PDB entry 7PEC | electron microscopy, 4.24 A resolution (low resolution: residue-level contacts below are approximate; hydrogen-bond / salt-bridge calls are withheld) | chains A and E of the 4 polymer chains in the assembly

# Chain A
Protein: Serine/threonine-protein kinase mTOR
Source organism: Homo sapiens
Notes: EC 2.7.11.1
UniProt: P42345 (MTOR_HUMAN); residue numbers follow UniProt; this construct covers 1-16, 31-36, 54-355, 381-2549
Sequence (2549 residues; row label = number of the first residue in the row; X marks 56 residues of unknown identity (built as UNK)):
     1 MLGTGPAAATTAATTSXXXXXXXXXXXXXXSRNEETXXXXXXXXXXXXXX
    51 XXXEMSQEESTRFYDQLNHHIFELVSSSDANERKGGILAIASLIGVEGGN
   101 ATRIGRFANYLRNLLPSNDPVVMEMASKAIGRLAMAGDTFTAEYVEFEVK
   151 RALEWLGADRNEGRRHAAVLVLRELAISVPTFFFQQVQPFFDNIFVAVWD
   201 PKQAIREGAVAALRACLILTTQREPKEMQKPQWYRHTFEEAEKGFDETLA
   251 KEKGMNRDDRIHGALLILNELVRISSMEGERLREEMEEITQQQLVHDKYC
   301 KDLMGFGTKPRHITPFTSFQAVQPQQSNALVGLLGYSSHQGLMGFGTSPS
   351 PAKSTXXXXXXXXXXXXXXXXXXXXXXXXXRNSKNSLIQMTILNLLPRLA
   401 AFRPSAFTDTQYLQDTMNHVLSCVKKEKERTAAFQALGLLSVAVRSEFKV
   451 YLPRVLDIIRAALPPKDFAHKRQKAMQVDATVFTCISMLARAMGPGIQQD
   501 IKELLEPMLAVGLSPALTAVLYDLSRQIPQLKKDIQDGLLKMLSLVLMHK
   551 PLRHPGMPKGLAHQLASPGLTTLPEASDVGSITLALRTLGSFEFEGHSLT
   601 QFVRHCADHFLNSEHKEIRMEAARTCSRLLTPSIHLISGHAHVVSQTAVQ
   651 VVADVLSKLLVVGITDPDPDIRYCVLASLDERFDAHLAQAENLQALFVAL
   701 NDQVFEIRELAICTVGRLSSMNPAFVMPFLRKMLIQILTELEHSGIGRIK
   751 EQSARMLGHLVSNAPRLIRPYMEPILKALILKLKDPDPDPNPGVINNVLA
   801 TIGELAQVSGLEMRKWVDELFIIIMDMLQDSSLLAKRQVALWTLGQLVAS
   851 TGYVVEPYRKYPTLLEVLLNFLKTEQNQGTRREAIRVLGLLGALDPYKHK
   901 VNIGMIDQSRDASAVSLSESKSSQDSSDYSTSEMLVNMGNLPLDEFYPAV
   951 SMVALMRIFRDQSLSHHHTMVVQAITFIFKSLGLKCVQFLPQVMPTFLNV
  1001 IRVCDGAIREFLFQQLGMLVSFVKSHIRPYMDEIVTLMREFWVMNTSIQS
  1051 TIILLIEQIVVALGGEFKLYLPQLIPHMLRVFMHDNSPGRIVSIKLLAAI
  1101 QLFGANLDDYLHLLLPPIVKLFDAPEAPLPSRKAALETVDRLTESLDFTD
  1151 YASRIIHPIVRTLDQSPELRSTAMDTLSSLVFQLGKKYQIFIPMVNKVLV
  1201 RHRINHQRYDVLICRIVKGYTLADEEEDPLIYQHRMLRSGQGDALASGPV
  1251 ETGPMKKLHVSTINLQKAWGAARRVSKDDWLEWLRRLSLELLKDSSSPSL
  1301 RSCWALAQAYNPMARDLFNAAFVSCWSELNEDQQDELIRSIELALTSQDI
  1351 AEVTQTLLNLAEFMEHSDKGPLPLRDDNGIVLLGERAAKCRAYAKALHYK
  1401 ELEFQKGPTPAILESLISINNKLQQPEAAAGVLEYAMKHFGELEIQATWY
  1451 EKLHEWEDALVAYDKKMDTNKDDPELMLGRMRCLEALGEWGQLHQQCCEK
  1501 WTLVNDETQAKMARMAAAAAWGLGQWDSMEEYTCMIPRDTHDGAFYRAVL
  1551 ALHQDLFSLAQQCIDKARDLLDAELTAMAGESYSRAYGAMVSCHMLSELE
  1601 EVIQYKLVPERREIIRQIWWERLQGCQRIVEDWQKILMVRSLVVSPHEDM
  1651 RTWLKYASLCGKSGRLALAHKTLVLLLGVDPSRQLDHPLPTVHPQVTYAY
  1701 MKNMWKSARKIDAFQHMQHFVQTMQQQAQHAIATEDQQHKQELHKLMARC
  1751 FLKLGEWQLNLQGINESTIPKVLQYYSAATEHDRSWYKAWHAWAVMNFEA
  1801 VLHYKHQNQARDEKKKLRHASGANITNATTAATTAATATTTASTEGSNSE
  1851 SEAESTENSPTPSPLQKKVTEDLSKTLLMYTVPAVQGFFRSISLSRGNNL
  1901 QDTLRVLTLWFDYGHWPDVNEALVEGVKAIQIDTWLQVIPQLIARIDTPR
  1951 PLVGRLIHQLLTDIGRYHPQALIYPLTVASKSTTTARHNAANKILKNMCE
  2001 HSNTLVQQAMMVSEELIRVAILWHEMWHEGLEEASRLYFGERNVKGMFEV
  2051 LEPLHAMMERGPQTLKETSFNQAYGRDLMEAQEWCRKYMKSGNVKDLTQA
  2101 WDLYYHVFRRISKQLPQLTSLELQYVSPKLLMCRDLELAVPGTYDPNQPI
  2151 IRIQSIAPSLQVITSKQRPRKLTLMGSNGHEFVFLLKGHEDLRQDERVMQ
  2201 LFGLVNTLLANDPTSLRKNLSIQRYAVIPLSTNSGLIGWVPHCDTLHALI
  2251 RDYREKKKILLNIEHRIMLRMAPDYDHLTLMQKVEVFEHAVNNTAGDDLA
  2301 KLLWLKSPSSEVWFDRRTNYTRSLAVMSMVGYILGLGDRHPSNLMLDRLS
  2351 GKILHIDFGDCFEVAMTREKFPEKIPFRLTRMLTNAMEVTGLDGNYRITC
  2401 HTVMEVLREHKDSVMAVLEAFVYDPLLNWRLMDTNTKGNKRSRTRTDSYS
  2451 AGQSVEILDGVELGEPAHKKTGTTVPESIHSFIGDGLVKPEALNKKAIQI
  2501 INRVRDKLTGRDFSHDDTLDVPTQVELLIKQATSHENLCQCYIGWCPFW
Not modelled in the structure: 1-16, 31-36, 54-59, 75-81, 157-161, 224-232, 247-257, 290-303, 318-355, 381-385, 405-409, 467-477, 492-496, 550-577, 596-598, 634-643, 787-790, 904-932, 1223-1260, 1815-1866, 2437-2491
UniProt features mapped onto this chain:
  - modified residue: Met1 (N-acetylmethionine), Ser567 (Phosphoserine), Thr1162 (Phosphothreonine), Lys1218 (N6-acetyllysine), Ser1261 (Phosphoserine), Ser2159 (Phosphoserine), Thr2164 (Phosphothreonine), Thr2173 (Phosphothreonine), Thr2446 (Phosphothreonine), Ser2448 (Phosphoserine), Ser2478 (Phosphoserine), Ser2481 (Phosphoserine)
  - natural variant: Ala8 (A8S: In a lung large cell carcinoma sample), Met135 (M135T: In a metastatic melanoma sample), Arg624 (R624H: In FCORD2; uncertain significance), Asp1376 (D1376E: Found in a patient with focal epilepsy; uncertain significance), Tyr1450 (Y1450D: In FCORD2), Trp1456 (W1456G: In FCORD2), Ala1459 (A1459D: In FCORD2; A1459S: In FCORD2; uncertain significance), Leu1460 (L1460P: In FCORD2), Cys1483 (C1483R: In FCORD2), Trp1490 (W1490R: In SKS), Met1595 (M1595I: In SKS), Arg1709 (R1709H: In FCORD2; uncertain significance), 13 further natural variant entries in UniProt
  - region: Val2162 to Arg2168 (G-loop), Lys2258 to Gly2296 (Interaction with MLST8), Gly2335 to Asn2343 (Catalytic loop), His2355 to Thr2380 (Activation loop)
  - binding site (1D-myo-inositol hexakisphosphate): Lys1662, Lys1702, Arg1749
  - binding site (ATP): Ser2165, Gln2167, Leu2185, Lys2187, Glu2190, Tyr2225, Gly2238, Trp2239, Val2240, Thr2245, Met2345, Ile2356
  - binding site (Mg(2+)): Asn2343, Asp2357
  - cross-link: Lys2066 (Glycyl lysine isopeptide (Lys-Gly) (interchain with G-Cter in ubiquitin))
  - mutagenesis: Lys2066 (K2066R: Complete loss ubiquitination by the SCF(FBXO22) complex), Ser2159 (S2159A: Reduces mTORC1-associated S-2481 autophosphorylation; when associated with A-2164. Reduced activity of the mTORC1 complex; S2159D: Mimics phosphorylation ...), Thr2164 (T2164A: Reduces mTORC1-associated S-2481 autophosphorylation; when associated with A-2159; T2164E: Stronger phosphorylation of RPS6KB1; when associated with D-2159), Thr2173 (T2173A: Increased mTOR kinase activity), His2340 (H2340A: Barely detectable kinase activity), Asp2357 (D2357E: Kinase-dead mutant, loss of interaction with TM4SF5 and loss of lysosome membrane localization; when associated with I-2364), Val2364 (V2364I: Kinase-dead mutant, loss of interaction with TM4SF5 and loss of lysosome membrane localization; when associated with E-2357)

# Chain E
Protein: Regulatory-associated protein of mTOR
Source organism: Homo sapiens
UniProt: Q8N122 (RPTOR_HUMAN); residues 1-1335 here = UniProt positions 1-1335
Sequence (1396 residues; numbered -60 to 1335; the number before each row is that of its first residue; numbers below 1 keep their minus sign (Met-60 is residue -60)):
   -60 MAHHHHHHHHHHGSTSGSGEQKLISEEDLGSTSGSGDYKDDDDKLTSLYK
   -10 KAGLENLYFQGMESEMLQSPLLGLGEEDEADLTDWNLPLAFMKKRHCEKI
    40 EGSKSLAQSWRMKDRMKTVSVALVLCLNVGVDPPDVVKTTPCARLECWID
    90 PLSMGPQKALETIGANLQKQYENWQPRARYKQSLDPTVDEVKKLCTSLRR
   140 NAKEERVLFHYNGHGVPRPTVNGEVWVFNKNYTQYIPLSIYDLQTWMGSP
   190 SIFVYDCSNAGLIVKSFKQFALQREQELEVAAINPNHPLAQMPLPPSMKN
   240 CIQLAACEATELLPMIPDLPADLFTSCLTTPIKIALRWFCMQKCVSLVPG
   290 VTLDLIEKIPGRLNDRRTPLGELNWIFTAITDTIAWNVLPRDLFQKLFRQ
   340 DLLVASLFRNFLLAERIMRSYNCTPVSSPRLPPTYMHAMWQAWDLAVDIC
   390 LSQLPTIIEEGTAFRHSPFFAEQLTAFQVWLTMGVENRNPPEQLPIVLQV
   440 LLSQVHRLRALDLLGRFLDLGPWAVSLALSVGIFPYVLKLLQSSARELRP
   490 LLVFIWAKILAVDSSCQADLVKDNGHKYFLSVLADPYMPAEHRTMTAFIL
   540 AVIVNSYHTGQEACLQGNLIAICLEQLNDPHPLLRQWVAICLGRIWQNFD
   590 SARWCGVRDSAHEKLYSLLSDPIPEVRCAAVFALGTFVGNSAERTDHSTT
   640 IDHNVAMMLAQLVSDGSPMVRKELVVALSHLVVQYESNFCTVALQFIEEE
   690 KNYALPSPATTEGGSLTPVRDSPCTPRLRSVSSYGNIRAVATARSLNKSL
   740 QNLSLTEESGGAVAFSPGNLSTSSSASSTLGSPENEEHILSFETIDKMRR
   790 ASSYSSLNSLIGVSFNSVYTQIWRVLLHLAADPYPEVSDVAMKVLNSIAY
   840 KATVNARPQRVLDTSSLTQSAPASPTNKGVHIHQAGGSPPASSTSSSSLT
   890 NDVAKQPVSRDLPSGRPGTTGPAGAQYTPHSHQFPRTRKMFDKGPEQTAD
   940 DADDAAGHKSFISATVQTGFCDWSARYFAQPVMKIPEEHDLESQIRKERE
   990 WRFLRNSRVRRQAQQVIQKGITRLDDQIFLNRNPGVPSVVKFHPFTPCIA
  1040 VADKDSICFWDWEKGEKLDYFHNGNPRYTRVTAMEYLNGQDCSLLLTATD
  1090 DGAIRVWKNFADLEKNPEMVTAWQGLSDMLPTTRGAGMVVDWEQETGLLM
  1140 SSGDVRIVRIWDTDREMKVQDIPTGADSCVTSLSCDSHRSLIVAGLGDGS
  1190 IRVYDRRMALSECRVMTYREHTAWVVKASLQKRPDGHIVSVSVNGDVRIF
  1240 DPRMPESVNVLQIVKGLTALDIHPQADLIACGSVNQFTAIYNSSGELINN
  1290 IKYYDGFMGQRVGAISCLAFHPHWPHLAVGSNDYYISVYSVEKRVR
Not modelled in the structure: -60 to 17, 220-235, 687-805, 841-949, 1117-1124, 1293-1302, 1332-1335
Sequence notes: initiating methionine (-60); expression tag (-59 to 0)
UniProt features mapped onto this chain:
  - modified residue: Ser44 (Phosphoserine), Ser122 (Phosphoserine), Ser696 (Phosphoserine), Thr706 (Phosphothreonine), Ser719 (Phosphoserine), Ser721 (Phosphoserine), Ser722 (Phosphoserine), Ser738 (Phosphoserine), Ser791 (Phosphoserine), Ser792 (Phosphoserine), Ser836 (Phosphoserine), Ser855 (Phosphoserine), Ser859 (Phosphoserine), Ser863 (Phosphoserine), Thr865 (Phosphothreonine), Ser877 (Phosphoserine), Ser982 (Phosphoserine), Lys1097 (N6-acetyllysine)
  - glycosylation: Thr700 (O-linked (GlcNAc) threonine)
  - cross-link (Glycyl lysine isopeptide (Lys-Gly)): Lys932 (interchain with G-Cter in ubiquitin), Lys948 (interchain with G-Cter in ubiquitin)
  - mutagenesis: Asn557 to Glu564 (In alpha24 mutant; abolished interaction with GTP-bound RRAGA and recruitment to lysosomes), Ala560 (A560F: In alphax3 mutant; abolished interaction with GTP-bound RRAGA and recruitment to lysosomes; when associated with E-597 and A-635), Cys594 to Asp598 (In alpha26 mutant; abolished interaction with GTP-bound RRAGA and recruitment to lysosomes), Arg597 (R597E: In alphax3 mutant; abolished interaction with GTP-bound RRAGA and recruitment to lysosomes; when associated with F-560 and A-635), Thr634 to His636 (In alpha29 mutant; abolished interaction with GTP-bound RRAGA and recruitment to lysosomes), Asp635 (D635A: In alphax3 mutant; abolished interaction with GTP-bound RRAGA and recruitment to lysosomes; when associated with F-560 and E-597), Thr699 (T699A: Does not affect O-GlcNAcylation in response to glucose sufficiency), Thr700 (T700A: Abolished O-GlcNAcylation in response to glucose sufficiency, leading to decreased mTORC1 activation), Ser722 (S722A: Abolishes AMPK-mediated phosphorylation; when associated with A-792. Increased O-GlcNAcylation; when associated with A-792), Lys737 (K737R: Does not affect ubiquitination), Ser791 (S791A/D: Abolished phosphorylation after forskolin treatment), Ser792 (S792A: Abolishes AMPK-mediated phosphorylation; when associated with A-722. Increased O-GlcNAcylation; when associated with A-722. Does not affect phosphorylation after forskolin treatment), 10 further mutagenesis entries in UniProt

# Interface between chain A and chain E
Pairs across the interface - 16 pairs, chain A then chain E:
  Leu984(A) - Val76(E)
  His1026(A) - Thr78(E)
  Gly1064(A) - Asn361(E)
  Gly1065(A) - Asn361(E)
  Glu1066(A) - Ile255(E)
  Lys1068(A) - Ser359(E)
  Asp1108(A) - Arg358(E)
  Asp1109(A) - Lys282(E)
  Ser1145(A) - Arg358(E)
  Ser1145(A) - Tyr374(E)
  Leu1146(A) - Arg358(E)
  Leu1146(A) - Tyr374(E)
  Asp1147(A) - Met375(E)
  Lys1186(A) - Asn428(E)
  Gln2117(A) - Met93(E)
  Gln2117(A) - Gly94(E)
Other interface residues (no listed pair), chain A (17 interface residues in all): Ser1025, Arg1028, Ala1105, Gln2114
Other interface residues (no listed pair), chain E (18 interface residues in all): Pro95, Lys97, Met254, Pro256, Gln281, Tyr360

# Summary
17 residues of chain A face 18 of chain E across their interface. From UniProt: 3 residues binding
1D-myo-inositol hexakisphosphate, 12 ATP-binding residues, Mg2+-binding residues Asn2343(A) and Asp2357(A) and
7 mutagenesis sites on chain A.
Here chain A is Serine/threonine-protein kinase mTOR and chain E is Regulatory-associated protein of mTOR,
both from Homo sapiens. Entry 7PEC (cryo-EM structure of DEPTOR bound to human mTOR complex 1, DEPt-bound
subset local refinement) was determined by electron microscopy (same publication as 7PE7, 7PE8, 7PE9, 7PEA and
7PEB).
